PDB entry 5F9F | X-ray diffraction, 2.60 A resolution | chains C and G of the 12 polymer chains in the assembly

== Chain C (and G) ==
Protein: Probable ATP-dependent RNA helicase DDX58
Organism: Homo sapiens
Notes: EC 3.6.4.13; chain G of this document is another copy of the same molecule, construct and numbering; everything in this record applies to it too
UniProt: O95786 (DDX58_HUMAN), isoform O95786-2; residues 232-925 here correspond to UniProt positions 187-880 (UniProt number = residue number - 45)
Chain sequence (695 residues; row label = number of the first residue in the row):
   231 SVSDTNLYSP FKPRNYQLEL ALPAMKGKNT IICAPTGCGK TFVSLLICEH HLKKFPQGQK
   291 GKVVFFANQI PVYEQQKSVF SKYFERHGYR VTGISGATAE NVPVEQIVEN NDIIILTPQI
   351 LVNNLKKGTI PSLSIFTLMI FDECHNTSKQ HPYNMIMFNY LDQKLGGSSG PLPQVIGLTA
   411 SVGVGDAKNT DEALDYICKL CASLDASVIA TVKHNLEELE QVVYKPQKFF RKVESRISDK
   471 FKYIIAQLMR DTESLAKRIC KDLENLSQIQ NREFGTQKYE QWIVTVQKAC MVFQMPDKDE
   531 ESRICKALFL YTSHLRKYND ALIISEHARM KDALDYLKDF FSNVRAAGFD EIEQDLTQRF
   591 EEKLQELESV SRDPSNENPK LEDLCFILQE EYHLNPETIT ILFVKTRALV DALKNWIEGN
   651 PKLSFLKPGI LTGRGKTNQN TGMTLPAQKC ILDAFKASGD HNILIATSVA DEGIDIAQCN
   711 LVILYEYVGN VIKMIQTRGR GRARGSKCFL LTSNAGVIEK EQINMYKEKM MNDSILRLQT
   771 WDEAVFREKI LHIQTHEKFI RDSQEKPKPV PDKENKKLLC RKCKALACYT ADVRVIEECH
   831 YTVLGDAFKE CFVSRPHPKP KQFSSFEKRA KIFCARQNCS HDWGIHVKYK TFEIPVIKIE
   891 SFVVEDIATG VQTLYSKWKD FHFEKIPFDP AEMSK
Not modelled in the structure: 231-240, 493-502, 795-798, 923-925 (chain G: 231-239, 492-501, 795-798, 923-925)
Sequence notes: expression tag (231)
Ion coordination: Zn2+: Cys-810, Cys-813, Cys-864, Cys-869
From the paper describing this entry:
  - binding site for the 24-nt RNA strand: Arg-664 to Met-673
  - mutagenesis - H830A: increased binding to Cap-1 HP RNA
  - mutagenesis - H830A: increased binding to 2'-O-methylated 5'ppp HP RNA
  - mutagenesis - H830A: increased signaling in response to Cap-1 dsRNA
  - mutagenesis - H830A: increased signaling in response to 5'ppp 2'O-Me HP RNA
  - mutagenesis - H830A: increased signaling in response to in the absence of RNA stimulation
  - mutagenesis - H830A: unchanged expression
  - specificity-determining residues: His-830
  - mutagenesis - H830A: unchanged signaling in response to 5'ppp
  - mutagenesis - H830A: increased signaling in response to Cap-0 dsRNA

== Chain C / chain G interface ==
Residue-residue contacts (22; chain C residue first):
  Arg-575(C) with Gln-867(G)
  Ala-576(C) with Ala-865(G); Gln-867(G), hydrogen bond (backbone-backbone)
  Gly-578(C) with Asn-868(G)
  Phe-579(C) with Phe-579(G); Glu-581(G)
  Lys-839(C) with Pro-846(G)
  Val-843(C) with Ser-844(G); Arg-845(G)
  Ser-844(C) with Val-843(G); Ser-844(G), hydrogen bond
  Arg-845(C) with Glu-840(G), salt bridge; Val-843(G); Ala-865(G)
  Pro-846(C) with Lys-839(G)
  Arg-859(C) with Glu-883(G), salt bridge
  Ala-865(C) with Ala-576(G)
  Gln-867(C) with Arg-575(G); Ala-576(G), hydrogen bond (backbone-backbone); Ala-577(G); Gly-578(G)
  Asn-868(C) with Asn-868(G)
Interface residues without a listed pair, chain C (18 interface residues in all): Ala-577, Glu-840, Phe-842, Arg-866, Glu-883
Interface residues without a listed pair, chain G (21 interface residues in all): Asp-580, Asn-670, Phe-842, Arg-859, Arg-866

== Summary ==
18 residues of chain C and 21 residues of chain G are in contact; the contacts include 3 hydrogen bonds and 2
salt bridges. Polar contacts include Arg-845(C)/Glu-840(G), Arg-859(C)/Glu-883(G) and Ser-844(C)/Ser-844(G).
The paper reports a binding site for the 24-nt RNA strand at Arg-664(C); H830A of chain C increases binding to
Cap-1 HP RNA.
Both chains are Probable ATP-dependent RNA helicase DDX58 (Homo sapiens). Entry 5F9F (Crystal structure of
RIG-I helicase-RD in complex with 24-mer blunt-end hairpin RNA) was determined by X-ray diffraction (same
publication as 5F98 and 5F9H).
